PDB entry 5DHV | X-ray diffraction, 2.30 A resolution | chains A and B of the 3 polymer chains in the assembly

[Chain A]
Name: Anti-Rev Antibody Fab single-chain variable fragment, heavy chain
Source organism: Oryctolagus cuniculus
Notes: antibody fragment or engineered binder
Amino-acid sequence (123 residues; each row starts with the number of its first residue):
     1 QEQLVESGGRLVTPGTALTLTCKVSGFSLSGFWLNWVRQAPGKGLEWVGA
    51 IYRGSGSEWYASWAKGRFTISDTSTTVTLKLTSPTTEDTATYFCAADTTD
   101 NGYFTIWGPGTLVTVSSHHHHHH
Cystine bridges: Cys22-Cys94

[Chain B]
Name: Anti-Rev Antibody Fab single-chain variable fragment, light chain
Source organism: Oryctolagus cuniculus
Notes: antibody fragment or engineered binder
Amino-acid sequence (110 residues; each row starts with the number of its first residue):
     1 ELVMTQTPSSVSEPVGGTVTIKCQASQSISSWLSWYQQKPGQPPKLLIYD
    51 ASNLASGVPSRFMGSGSGTEYTLTISGVQREDAATYYCLGGYPAASYRTA
   101 FGGGTELEII
Cystine bridges: Cys23-Cys88

[Chain A / chain B interface]
Contacting residue pairs - 41 pairs, chain A then chain B:
  Trp33(A) - Tyr92(B)  hydrogen bond
  Trp33(A) - Pro93(B)  hydrophobic
  Trp33(A) - Ala94(B)  hydrophobic
  Asn35(A) - Pro93(B)
  Val37(A) - Phe101(B)  hydrophobic
  Gln39(A) - Gln38(B)  hydrogen bond
  Gln39(A) - Tyr87(B)  hydrogen bond
  Lys43(A) - Tyr87(B)
  Gly44(A) - Tyr87(B)
  Leu45(A) - Pro44(B)  hydrophobic
  Leu45(A) - Tyr87(B)
  Leu45(A) - Phe101(B)
  Trp47(A) - Pro93(B)  hydrophobic
  Trp47(A) - Arg98(B)
  Trp47(A) - Thr99(B)
  Trp47(A) - Phe101(B)
  Trp59(A) - Pro93(B)
  Trp59(A) - Ala94(B)  hydrophobic
  Trp59(A) - Arg98(B)
  Tyr60(A) - Arg98(B)  hydrogen bond (backbone-side chain)
  Phe93(A) - Gln38(B)
  Phe93(A) - Pro43(B)  hydrophobic
  Asp100(A) - Tyr92(B)  hydrogen bond (backbone-side chain)
  Asn101(A) - Trp32(B)
  Asn101(A) - Tyr92(B)
  Gly102(A) - Leu89(B)
  Gly102(A) - Tyr92(B)
  Tyr103(A) - Ser34(B)
  Tyr103(A) - Tyr36(B)
  Tyr103(A) - Leu46(B)  hydrophobic
  Tyr103(A) - Tyr49(B)
  Tyr103(A) - Asp50(B)
  Phe104(A) - Tyr36(B)  hydrogen bond (backbone-side chain)
  Phe104(A) - Leu46(B)
  Phe104(A) - Leu89(B)  hydrophobic
  Phe104(A) - Phe101(B)  hydrophobic
  Thr105(A) - Leu46(B)
  Trp107(A) - Pro43(B)  hydrophobic
  Trp107(A) - Pro44(B)
  Trp107(A) - Phe101(B)  hydrophobic
  Gly108(A) - Pro43(B)
Also at the interface, not in a pair above, chain A (22 interface residues in all): Glu46, Ala50, Pro109

[In short]
Chain A and chain B form an interface of 22 and 17 residues respectively, with 6 hydrogen bonds. Polar pairs
include Trp33(A)-Tyr92(B), Gln39(A)-Gln38(B) and Gln39(A)-Tyr87(B).
Here chain A is Anti-Rev Antibody Fab single-chain variable fragment, heavy chain and chain B is Anti-Rev
Antibody Fab single-chain variable fragment, light chain, both from Oryctolagus cuniculus. Entry 5DHV (HIV-1
Rev NTD dimers with variable crossing angles) was determined by X-ray diffraction, deposited together with
5DHZ, 5DHX and 5DHY.
